8GXZ - chains A and D of the 12 polymer chains in the assembly; structure by electron microscopy, 3.10 A resolution.

Chain A:
Protein: V-type ATP synthase alpha chain
Source organism: Thermus thermophilus HB8
Notes: EC 7.1.2.2
UniProtKB: Q56403 (VATA_THET8); numbering as in UniProt (aligned over 1-578)
Sequence (578 residues; each row starts with the number of its first residue):
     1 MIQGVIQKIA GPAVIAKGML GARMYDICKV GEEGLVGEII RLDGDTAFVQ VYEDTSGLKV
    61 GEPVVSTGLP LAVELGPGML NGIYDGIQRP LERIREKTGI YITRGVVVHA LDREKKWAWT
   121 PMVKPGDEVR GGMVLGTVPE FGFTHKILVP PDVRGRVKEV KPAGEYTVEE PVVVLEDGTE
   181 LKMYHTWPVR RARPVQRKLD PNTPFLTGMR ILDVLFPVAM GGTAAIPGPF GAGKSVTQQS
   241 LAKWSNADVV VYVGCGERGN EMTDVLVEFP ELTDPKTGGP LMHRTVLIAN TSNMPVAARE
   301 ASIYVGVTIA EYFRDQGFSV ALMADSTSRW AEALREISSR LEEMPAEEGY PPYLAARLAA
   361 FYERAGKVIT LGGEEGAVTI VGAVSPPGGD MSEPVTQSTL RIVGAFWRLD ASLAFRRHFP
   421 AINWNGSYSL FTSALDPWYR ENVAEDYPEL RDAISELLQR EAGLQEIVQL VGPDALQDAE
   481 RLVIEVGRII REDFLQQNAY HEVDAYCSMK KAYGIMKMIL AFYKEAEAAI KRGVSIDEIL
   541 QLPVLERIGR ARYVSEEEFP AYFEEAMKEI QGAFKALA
Differences from the reference sequence: conflict Ala-232 (Ser in Q56403), Ser-235 (Thr in Q56403)

Chain D:
Protein: V-type ATP synthase beta chain
Source organism: Thermus thermophilus HB8
UniProtKB: Q56404 (VATB_THET8); residues 1-478 here = UniProt positions 1-478
Sequence (478 residues; each row starts with the number of its first residue):
     1 MDLLKKEYTG ITYISGPLLF VENAKDLAYG AIVDIKDGTG RVRGGQVIEV SEEYAVIQVF
    61 EETTGLDLAT TSVSLVEDVA RLGVSKEMLG RRFNGIGKPI DGLPPITPEK RLPITGLPLN
   121 PVARRKPEQF IQTGISTIDV MNTLVRGQKL PIFSGSGLPA NEIAAQIARQ ATVRPDLSGE
   181 GEKEEPFAVV FAAMGITQRE LSYFIQEFER TGALSRSVLF LNKADDPTIE RILTPRMALT
   241 VAEYLAFEHD YHVLVILTDM TNYCEALREI GAAREEIPGR RGYPGYMYTD LATIYERAGV
   301 VEGKKGSVTQ IPILSMPDDD RTHPIPDLTG YITEGQIQLS RELHRKGIYP PIDPLPSLSR
   361 LMNNGVGKGK TREDHKQVSD QLYSAYANGV DIRKLVAIIG EDALTENDRR YLQFADAFER
   421 FFINQGQQNR SIEESLQIAW ALLSMLPQGE LKRISKDHIG KYYGQKLEEI WGAPQALD
Unresolved in the structure: 1-4, 475-478

How chain A and chain D interact:
Residue-residue contacts (69; chain A residue first):
  Leu-20(A) / Leu-68(D)  hydrophobic
  Gly-21(A) / Asp-67(D)
  Ala-22(A) / Asp-67(D)
  Arg-23(A) / Gly-65(D)
  Arg-23(A) / Leu-66(D)
  Arg-23(A) / Asp-67(D)
  Met-24(A) / Ile-14(D)  hydrophobic
  Met-24(A) / Thr-63(D)
  Met-24(A) / Thr-64(D)
  Met-24(A) / Leu-66(D)  hydrogen bond (backbone-backbone)
  Tyr-25(A) / Thr-64(D)
  Arg-41(A) / Tyr-13(D)  hydrogen bond
  Arg-41(A) / Ile-14(D)
  Arg-41(A) / Ser-15(D)  hydrogen bond
  Leu-42(A) / Tyr-13(D)
  Leu-42(A) / Ile-14(D)  hydrogen bond (backbone-backbone)
  Asp-43(A) / Tyr-13(D)
  Gly-44(A) / Thr-12(D)  hydrogen bond (backbone-backbone)
  Gly-44(A) / Leu-68(D)
  Asp-200(A) / Ser-202(D)  hydrogen bond
  Met-344(A) / Ala-272(D)
  Met-344(A) / Glu-275(D)
  Met-344(A) / Glu-276(D)
  Ala-346(A) / Ala-272(D)  hydrophobic
  Glu-347(A) / Arg-268(D)  salt bridge
  Glu-347(A) / Arg-281(D)
  Glu-347(A) / Gly-282(D)
  Pro-352(A) / Glu-269(D)
  Pro-352(A) / Ala-272(D)  hydrophobic
  Tyr-353(A) / Glu-269(D)
  Ala-356(A) / Glu-269(D)
  Ala-359(A) / Ala-224(D)
  Glu-363(A) / Thr-197(D)
  Glu-363(A) / Gln-198(D)
  Glu-363(A) / Ala-224(D)
  Met-391(A) / Asp-318(D)
  Ser-392(A) / Asp-318(D)  hydrogen bond
  Gln-397(A) / Pro-317(D)
  Gln-397(A) / Asp-318(D)  hydrogen bond
  Arg-401(A) / Asn-262(D)  hydrogen bond
  Arg-401(A) / Glu-265(D)  salt bridge
  Ile-402(A) / Thr-197(D)
  Trp-424(A) / Arg-345(D)
  Asn-425(A) / Arg-345(D)  hydrogen bond
  Tyr-428(A) / Ser-156(D)
  Tyr-428(A) / Gly-157(D)
  Leu-430(A) / Gly-157(D)
  Leu-430(A) / Arg-199(D)
  Phe-431(A) / Arg-199(D)
  Ser-455(A) / Arg-345(D)
  Glu-456(A) / Arg-345(D)
  Glu-456(A) / Lys-346(D)
  Gln-459(A) / Glu-342(D)
  Gln-459(A) / Arg-345(D)  hydrogen bond
  Gln-459(A) / Lys-346(D)
  Leu-464(A) / Ala-397(D)  hydrophobic
  Glu-466(A) / Lys-394(D)  salt bridge
  Ile-467(A) / Lys-394(D)
  Ile-467(A) / Ala-397(D)  hydrophobic
  Ile-467(A) / Ile-398(D)  hydrophobic
  Val-471(A) / Ile-398(D)  hydrophobic
  Ala-475(A) / Ile-398(D)
  Leu-476(A) / Ala-397(D)
  Gln-477(A) / Val-396(D)
  Gln-477(A) / Ala-397(D)
  Gln-477(A) / Ile-398(D)  hydrogen bond (side chain-backbone)
  Gln-477(A) / Ile-399(D)
  Gln-477(A) / Gly-400(D)
  Glu-480(A) / Ala-397(D)
Interface residues without a listed pair, chain A (46 interface residues in all): Ile-40, Lys-198, Pro-345, Ala-360, Leu-400, Gly-404
Interface residues without a listed pair, chain D (44 interface residues in all): Gly-16, Ala-69, Asp-225, Thr-261, Ala-273, Arg-341, Gly-347

Summary:
The interface between chain A and chain D involves 46 residues on one side and 44 on the other; the contacts
include 12 hydrogen bonds and 3 salt bridges. Among the polar pairs are Glu-347(A)/Arg-268(D),
Arg-401(A)/Glu-265(D) and Glu-466(A)/Lys-394(D).
Chain A is V-type ATP synthase alpha chain and chain D is V-type ATP synthase beta chain, both from Thermus
thermophilus HB8; the structure, 1 sulfate and 1 ATP bound V1EG of V/A-ATPase from Thermus thermophilus, was
determined by electron microscopy (same publication as 8GXU, 8GXW, 8GXX and 8GXY).
